PDB entry 4IKS | X-ray diffraction, 1.70 A resolution | chain A

Chain A:
Protein: Methionine aminopeptidase 1
Organism: Homo sapiens
Notes: EC 3.4.11.18
Reference sequence: P53582 (AMPM1_HUMAN); residues 90-393 here correspond to UniProt positions 81-384 (UniProt number = residue number - 9)
Chain sequence (329 residues; each row starts with the number of its first residue):
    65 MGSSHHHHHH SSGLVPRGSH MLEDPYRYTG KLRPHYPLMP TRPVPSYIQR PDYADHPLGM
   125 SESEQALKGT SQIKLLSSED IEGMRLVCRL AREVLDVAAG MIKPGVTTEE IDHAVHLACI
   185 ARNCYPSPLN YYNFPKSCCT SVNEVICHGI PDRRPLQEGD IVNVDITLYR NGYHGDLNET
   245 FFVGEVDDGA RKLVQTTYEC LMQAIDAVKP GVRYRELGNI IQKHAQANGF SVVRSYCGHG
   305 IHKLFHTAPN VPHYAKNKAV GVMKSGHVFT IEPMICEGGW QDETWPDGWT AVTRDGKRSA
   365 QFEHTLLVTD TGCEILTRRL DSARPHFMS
Disordered / not traced: 65-89
Sequence notes: expression tag (65-89)
UniProt features mapped onto this chain:
  - binding site (a protein): His212, His310
  - binding site (Zn(2+)): Asp229, Asp240, His303, Glu336, Glu367
Metal / ion sites: K+: Ser205, Asn207, Val209, Ser363; Co2+ site 1: His212 (together with TFD); Co2+ site 2: Asp229, Asp240, Glu367; Co2+ site 3: Asp240, His303, Glu336, Glu367
Small-molecule neighbours: TFD (N-[5-chloro-6-methyl-2-(pyridin-2-yl)pyrimidin-4-yl]-N'-[6-(trifluoromethyl)pyridin-2-yl]ethane-1,2-diamine): Pro192, Tyr195, Tyr196, Phe198, Cys203, His212, Tyr300, Cys301, His303, Phe309, His310, Glu336, Gly352, Trp353

Summary:
Ligands of chain A: compound TFD. Ser205, Asn207, Val209 and Ser363 coordinate K+. Asp229, Asp240 and Glu367
coordinate Co2+ site 2. Curated annotation (UniProt) lists protein-binding residues His212 and His310 and 5
Zn2+-binding residues.
Chain A is Methionine aminopeptidase 1 (Homo sapiens); the structure, Crystal structure of truncated (delta
1-89) human methionine aminopeptidase Type 1 in complex with
N1-(5-chloro-6-methyl-2-(pyridin-2-yl)pyrimidin-4-yl)-N2-(6-(trifluoromethyl)pyridin-2-yl)ethane-1,2-diamine,
was determined by X-ray diffraction (same publication as 4IKR, 4IKT and 4IKU).
